Entry 2G8K (X-ray diffraction, 1.65 A resolution); this record covers chains C and A of the 3 polymer chains in the assembly.

Chain C:
Molecule: 6-nt DNA strand
Sequence (6 nucleotides; row label = number of the first residue in the row):
     1 ATGTCG

Chain A:
Molecule: Ribonuclease H
Organism: Bacillus halodurans
Notes: EC 3.1.26.4; fragment: Bh-RNase HC
UniProt: Q9KEI9 (RNH1_BACHD); numbering as in UniProt (aligned over 59-196)
Sequence (142 residues; row label = number of the first residue in the row):
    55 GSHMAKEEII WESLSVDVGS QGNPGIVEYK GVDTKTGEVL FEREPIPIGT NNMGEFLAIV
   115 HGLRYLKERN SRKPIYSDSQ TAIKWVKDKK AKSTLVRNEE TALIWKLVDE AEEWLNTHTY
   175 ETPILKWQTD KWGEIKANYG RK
Not modelled in the structure: 55-60
Sequence notes: cloning artifact (55-58); engineered mutation Asn192 (Asp in Q9KEI9)
Ion coordination: Ca2+ site 1: Asp71, Glu109, Asp132 (shared with 1 residue of chain B); Ca2+ site 2 near Tyr83 (its only coordinating residue here); Ca2+ site 3: Asn192, Tyr193 (shared with 1 residue of chain B)
UniProt features mapped onto this chain:
  - binding site (Mg(2+)): Asp71, Glu109, Asp132
What the authors report for this chain:
  - catalytic residues: Asp71, Glu109, Asp132 (citing earlier work)
  - mutagenesis - D192N: decreased catalytic activity on Mn2+ (citing earlier work)
  - mutagenesis - D132N: abolished catalytic activity (citing earlier work)
  - mutagenesis - E188A: decreased catalytic activity (citing earlier work)

How chain C and chain A interact:
Contacting residue pairs - 22 pairs, chain C then chain A:
  DT2(C) with Asn77(A), hydrogen bond to the base; Pro78(A), phosphate contact
  DG3(C) with Asn77(A), hydrogen bond to the sugar; Pro78(A), phosphate contact; Thr104(A), hydrogen bond to the phosphate; Asn105(A), hydrogen bond to the base; Asn106(A), hydrogen bond to the base
  DT4(C) with Thr104(A), hydrogen bond to the phosphate; Asn106(A), hydrogen bond to the sugar; Met107(A), phosphate contact; Thr135(A), base contact; Trp139(A), phosphate contact; Ser147(A), hydrogen bond to the phosphate; Thr148(A), hydrogen bond to the phosphate; Leu149(A), phosphate contact
  DC5(C) with Gln134(A), hydrogen bond to the phosphate; Thr135(A), sugar contact; Lys138(A), phosphate contact; Trp139(A), hydrogen bond to the phosphate; Lys146(A), phosphate contact
  DG6(C) with Gln134(A), phosphate contact; Lys138(A), phosphate contact

Overview:
Chain C and chain A form an interface of 5 and 14 residues respectively; the contacts include 11 hydrogen
bonds. Polar pairs include DT2(C)-Asn77(A), DG3(C)-Asn105(A) and DG3(C)-Asn106(A). The paper reports catalytic
residues Asp71(A), Glu109(A) and Asp132(A); D192N of chain A reduces catalytic activity on Mn2+; 3
substitutions were tested in all.
Chain C is a 6-nt DNA strand and chain A is Ribonuclease H (Bacillus halodurans); the structure, B. halodurans
RNase H catalytic domain D192N mutant in complex with Ca2+ and RNA/DNA hybrid (non-P ..., was determined by
X-ray diffraction, deposited together with 2G8F, 2G8H, 2G8U, 2G8V and 2G8W.
